7KT7 - chains A and T of the 4 polymer chains in the assembly; structure by X-ray diffraction, 1.76 A resolution.

# Chain A
Molecule: DNA-directed DNA/RNA polymerase mu
From: Homo sapiens
Notes: EC 2.7.7.7
UniProt: Q9NP87 (DPOLM_HUMAN); aligned to UniProt positions 132-494 over residues 132-494
Amino-acid sequence (356 residues; each row starts with the number of its first residue; note: 12 numbers in that range are skipped by the numbering (no residue carries them; nothing is unmodelled there)):
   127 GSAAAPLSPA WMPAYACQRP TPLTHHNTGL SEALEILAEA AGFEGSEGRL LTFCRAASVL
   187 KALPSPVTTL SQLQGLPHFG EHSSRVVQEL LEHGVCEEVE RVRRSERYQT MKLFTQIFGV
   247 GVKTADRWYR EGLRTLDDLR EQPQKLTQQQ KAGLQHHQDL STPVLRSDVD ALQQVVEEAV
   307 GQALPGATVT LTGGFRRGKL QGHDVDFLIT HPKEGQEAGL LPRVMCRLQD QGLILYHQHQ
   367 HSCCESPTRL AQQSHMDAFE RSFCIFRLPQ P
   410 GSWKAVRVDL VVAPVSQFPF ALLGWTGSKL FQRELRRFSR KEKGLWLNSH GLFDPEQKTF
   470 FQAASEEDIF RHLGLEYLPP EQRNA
Unresolved in the structure: 127-136, 366-383
Sequence notes: expression tag (127-131); linker (410)
Glycans and other covalent adducts: 2,3-dihydroxy-1,4-dithiobutane (DTT) linked to Cys180, Cys352
Ion coordination: Na+: Thr241, Ile243, Val246 (shared with 1 residue of chain P); Mg2+ site 1: Asp330, Asp332, Asp418 (together with 8-oxo-2'-deoxyguanosine-5'-triphosphate) (shared with 2 residues of chain P); Mg2+ site 2: Asp330, Asp332 (together with 8-oxo-2'-deoxyguanosine-5'-triphosphate, pyrophosphate) (shared with 1 residue of chain P)
Residues lining bound ligands: 8-oxo-2'-deoxyguanosine-5'-triphosphate / pyrophosphate: Gly319, Gly320, Arg323, Lys325, Gln327, Gly328, His329, Asp330, Asp332, Gly433, Trp434, Thr435, Gly436, Ser437, Lys438, Gln441, Arg445
Swiss-Prot annotation at these positions:
  - region: Arg323 to Asp332 (Involved in ssDNA binding)
  - binding site (Mg(2+)): Asp330, Asp332, Asp418
  - site: Gly433 (Responsible for the low discrimination between dNTP and rNTP)
From the paper describing this entry:
  - mutagenesis - K438D: unchanged catalytic activity on presence of Mn2+
  - mutagenesis - R445A: increased catalytic activity on dGTP misinsertion
  - mutagenesis - K438D: decreased catalytic activity on Mg2+-dependent dGTP:At
  - mutagenesis - K438D (23-fold): decreased catalytic activity on :Ct insertion

# Chain T
Molecule: 9-nt DNA strand
Sequence (9 nucleotides; each row starts with the number of its first residue):
     1 CGGCATACG

# Chain A / chain T interface
Contacting residue pairs - 24 pairs, chain A then chain T:
  Gly174(A) with DC4(T), base contact
  Leu177(A) with DC4(T), phosphate contact; DA5(T), phosphate contact
  His365(A) with DG9(T), phosphate contact
  Phe385(A) with DG9(T), phosphate contact
  Glu386(A) with DC8(T), sugar contact; DG9(T), hydrogen bond to the phosphate
  Arg387(A) with DA7(T), hydrogen bond to the base; DC8(T), hydrogen bond to the sugar; DG9(T), hydrogen bond to the phosphate
  Phe389(A) with DG9(T), sugar contact
  Lys438(A) with DA5(T), base contact
  Arg442(A) with DA5(T), salt bridge to the phosphate
  Arg445(A) with DA5(T), hydrogen bond to the base; DT6(T), hydrogen bond to the base
  Arg446(A) with DA5(T), sugar contact
  Arg449(A) with DT6(T), salt bridge to the phosphate
  Lys450(A) with DG3(T), hydrogen bond to the phosphate; DC4(T), salt bridge to the phosphate
  Leu456(A) with DT6(T), sugar contact
  Asn457(A) with DT6(T), phosphate contact; DA7(T), hydrogen bond to the phosphate
  His459(A) with DA7(T), hydrogen bond to the phosphate; DC8(T), salt bridge to the phosphate
Interface residues without a listed pair, chain A (18 interface residues in all): Arg181, Gln364

# In short
18 residues of chain A face 7 of chain T across their interface, with 9 hydrogen bonds and 4 salt bridges.
Polar pairs include Arg387(A)-DA7(T), Arg445(A)-DA5(T) and Arg445(A)-DT6(T). From the paper: R445A of chain A
increases catalytic activity on dGTP misinsertion; K438D of chain A reduces catalytic activity on
Mg2+-dependent dGTP:At.
Chain A is DNA-directed DNA/RNA polymerase mu (Homo sapiens) and chain T is a 9-nt DNA strand; the structure,
DNA Polymerase Mu, 8-oxodGTP:At Reaction State Ternary Complex, 50 mM Mg2+ (60min), was determined by X-ray
diffraction, deposited together with 7KSS, 7KST, 7KSU, 7KSV, 7KSW, 7KSX and 25 further entries.
